Entry 8WHA (electron microscopy, 4.05 A resolution (low resolution: residue-level contacts below are approximate; hydrogen-bond / salt-bridge calls are withheld)); this record covers chains J and L of the 12 polymer chains in the assembly.

[Chain J]
Molecule: antisense strand (147-nt DNA)
Sequence (147 nucleotides; each row starts with the number of its first residue):
     1 ATCGGATGTATATATCTGACACGTGCCTGGAGACTAGGGAGTAATCCCCT
    51 TGGGCGGTTAAACGCGGGGGACAGCGCGTACGTGCGTTTAAGCGGTGCTA
   101 GAGCTGTCTACGACCAATTGAGCGGCCTCGGCACCGGGATTCTCGAT
Unresolved in the structure: 1, 144-147

[Chain L]
Name: ATP-dependent DNA helicase DDM1
From: Arabidopsis thaliana
Notes: EC 3.6.4.12
UniProtKB: Q9XFH4 (DDM1_ARATH); residue numbers follow UniProt; this construct covers 1-764
Chain sequence (765 residues; each row starts with the number of its first residue; numbering starts at 0):
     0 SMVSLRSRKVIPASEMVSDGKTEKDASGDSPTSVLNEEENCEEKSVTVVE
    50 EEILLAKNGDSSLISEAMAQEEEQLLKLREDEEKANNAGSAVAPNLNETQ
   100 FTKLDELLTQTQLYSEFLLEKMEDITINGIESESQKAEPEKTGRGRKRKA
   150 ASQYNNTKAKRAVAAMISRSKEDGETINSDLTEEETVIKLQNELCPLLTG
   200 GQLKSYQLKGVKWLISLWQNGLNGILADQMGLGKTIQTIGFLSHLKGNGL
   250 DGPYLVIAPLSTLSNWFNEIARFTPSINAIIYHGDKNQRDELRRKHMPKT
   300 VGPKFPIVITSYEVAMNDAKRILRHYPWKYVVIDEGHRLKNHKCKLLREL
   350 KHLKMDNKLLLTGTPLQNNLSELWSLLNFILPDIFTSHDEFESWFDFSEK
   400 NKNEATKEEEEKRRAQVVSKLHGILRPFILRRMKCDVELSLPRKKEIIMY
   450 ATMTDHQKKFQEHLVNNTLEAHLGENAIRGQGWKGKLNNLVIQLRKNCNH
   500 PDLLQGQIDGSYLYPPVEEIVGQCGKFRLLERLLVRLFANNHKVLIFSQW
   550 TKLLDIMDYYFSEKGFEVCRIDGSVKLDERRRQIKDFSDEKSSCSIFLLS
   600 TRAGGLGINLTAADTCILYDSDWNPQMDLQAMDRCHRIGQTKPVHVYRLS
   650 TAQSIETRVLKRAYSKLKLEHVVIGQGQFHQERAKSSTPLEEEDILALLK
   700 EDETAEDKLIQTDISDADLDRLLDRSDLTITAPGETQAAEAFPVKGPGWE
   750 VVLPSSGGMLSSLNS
Unresolved in the structure: 0-202, 393-414, 677-764
Differences from the reference sequence: expression tag (0)
Swiss-Prot annotation at these positions:
  - motif: Arg-145 to Gln-152 (Nuclear localization signal 1), Asp-333 to His-336 (DEAH box), Leu-429 to Val-436 (Nuclear localization signal 2)
  - binding site (ATP): Asp-227 to Thr-234
Small-molecule neighbours:
  - ADP (adenosine-5'-diphosphate): Lys-203, Tyr-205, Gln-206, Gly-230, Leu-231, Gly-232, Lys-233, Thr-234, Ile-235, Arg-271, Asn-608, Arg-636, Ile-637
  - beryllium trifluoride (BEF): Lys-233, Thr-234, Gly-606, Arg-633, Arg-636

[Interface between chain J and chain L]
Residue-residue contacts (12):
  DG94(J) / Lys-344(L)
  DG95(J) / Arg-337(L)
  DG95(J) / Cys-343(L)
  DG95(J) / Lys-344(L)
  DG95(J) / Leu-345(L)
  DT96(J) / Lys-339(L)
  DT96(J) / Asn-340(L)
  DT96(J) / Arg-601(L)
  DG97(J) / Trp-622(L)
  DG97(J) / Asn-623(L)
  DC98(J) / Trp-622(L)
  DT99(J) / Arg-661(L)
Also at the interface, not in a pair above, chain J (8 interface residues in all): DC16, DT17
Also at the interface, not in a pair above, chain L (14 interface residues in all): Lys-319, His-336, His-351, Lys-665

[Summary]
Chain J and chain L form an interface of 8 and 14 residues respectively. Ligands of chain L: beryllium
trifluoride and ADP. From UniProt: 8 ATP-binding residues on chain L.
Here chain J is antisense strand (147-nt DNA) and chain L is ATP-dependent DNA helicase DDM1 (Arabidopsis
thaliana). Entry 8WHA (Structure of DDM1-nucleosome complex in the ADP-BeFx state with DDM1 bound to SHL2 and
SHL-2) was determined by electron microscopy, deposited together with 8WH5, 8WH8, 8WH9 and 8WHB.
